5CHE - chains C and D of the 6 polymer chains in the assembly; structure by X-ray diffraction, 3.20 A resolution.

# Chain C (and D)
Protein: Glutamyl-tRNA reductase-binding protein, chloroplastic
Source organism: Arabidopsis thaliana
Notes: chain D of this document is another copy of the same molecule, construct and numbering; everything in this record applies to it too
UniProt: Q9LU39 (GLUBP_ARATH); residues 42-317 here = UniProt positions 42-317
Amino-acid sequence (310 residues; each row starts with the number of its first residue):
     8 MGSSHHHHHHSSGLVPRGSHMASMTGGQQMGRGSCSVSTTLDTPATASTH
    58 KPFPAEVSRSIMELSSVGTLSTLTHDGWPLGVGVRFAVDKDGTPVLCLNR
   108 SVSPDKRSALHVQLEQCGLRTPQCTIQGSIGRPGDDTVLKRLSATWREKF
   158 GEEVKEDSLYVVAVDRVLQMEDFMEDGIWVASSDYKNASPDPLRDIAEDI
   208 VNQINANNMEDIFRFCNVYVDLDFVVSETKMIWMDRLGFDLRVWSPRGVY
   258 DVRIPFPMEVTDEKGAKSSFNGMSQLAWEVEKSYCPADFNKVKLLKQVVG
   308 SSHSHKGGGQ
Disordered / not traced: 8-55, 306-317 (chain D: 8-55, 140-141, 308-317)
Construct notes: initiating methionine (8); expression tag (9-41)

# Interface between chain C and chain D
Residue-residue contacts (59):
  Val74(C) with Gln120(D); Phe180(D), hydrophobic
  Thr76(C) with Thr76(D), hydrogen bond; His118(D), hydrogen bond
  Ser78(C) with Ser78(D), hydrogen bond; Gly88(D)
  Leu80(C) with Leu80(D), hydrophobic; Gly84(D)
  Asp83(C) with Arg114(D), salt bridge
  Gly84(C) with Leu80(D); Arg114(D), hydrogen bond (backbone-side chain)
  Trp85(C) with Arg114(D); Ser115(D); Gln134(D); Gly135(D), hydrogen bond (side chain-backbone)
  Pro86(C) with Arg114(D); Ala116(D)
  Gly88(C) with Ser78(D); His118(D); Thr132(D), hydrogen bond (backbone-side chain)
  Val89(C) with His118(D); Met177(D), hydrophobic
  Gly90(C) with His118(D), hydrogen bond (backbone-side chain); Gln120(D); Gln130(D), hydrogen bond (backbone-side chain); Phe180(D)
  Val91(C) with Phe180(D)
  Cys104(C) with Met181(D)
  Asn106(C) with Asp183(D), hydrogen bond
  Arg107(C) with Leu175(D); Met177(D); Asp183(D), hydrogen bond (side chain-backbone)
  Arg114(C) with Gly84(D), hydrogen bond (side chain-backbone); Trp85(D); Pro86(D)
  Ser115(C) with Trp85(D); Pro86(D)
  Ala116(C) with Pro86(D)
  His118(C) with Thr76(D); Gly88(D); Val89(D); Gly90(D), hydrogen bond (side chain-backbone)
  Gln120(C) with Val74(D); Gly90(D)
  Gln130(C) with Gly90(D), hydrogen bond (side chain-backbone)
  Thr132(C) with Gly88(D), hydrogen bond (side chain-backbone)
  Gln134(C) with Trp85(D); Leu87(D)
  Gly135(C) with Trp85(D), hydrogen bond (backbone-side chain)
  Glu159(C) with Val306(D)
  Met177(C) with Val89(D), hydrophobic
  Phe180(C) with Val74(D), hydrophobic; Gly90(D); Val91(D); Arg92(D)
  Met181(C) with Cys104(D); Leu105(D); Asn106(D)
  Asp183(C) with Asn106(D), hydrogen bond
Interface residues without a listed pair, chain C (39 interface residues in all): Gly75, Thr79, Leu87, Arg92, Leu105, Ser136, Ser165, Asp172, Glu182, Trp186
Interface residues without a listed pair, chain D (38 interface residues in all): Gly75, Thr79, Ser136, Ser165, Asp172, Glu182, Gly307

# In short
39 residues of chain C and 38 residues of chain D are in contact, with 16 hydrogen bonds and 1 salt bridge.
Polar contacts include Asp83(C)-Arg114(D), Thr76(C)-Thr76(D) and Thr76(C)-His118(D).
Both chains are Glutamyl-tRNA reductase-binding protein, chloroplastic (Arabidopsis thaliana). Entry 5CHE
(Crystal structure of Arabidopsis glutamyl-tRNA reductase in complex with its regulatory proteins) was
determined by X-ray diffraction.
